1D9K - chains A and B; structure by X-ray diffraction, 3.20 A resolution.

Chain A:
Molecule: T-cell receptor D10 (alpha chain)
Organism: Mus musculus
Sequence (110 residues; numbered 2 to 117; 6 numbers in that range are skipped by the numbering (no residue carries them; nothing is unmodelled there); the number before each row is that of its first residue):
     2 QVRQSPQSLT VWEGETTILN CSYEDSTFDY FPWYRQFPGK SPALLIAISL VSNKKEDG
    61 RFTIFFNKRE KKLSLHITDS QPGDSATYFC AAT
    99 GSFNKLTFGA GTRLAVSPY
Sequence notes: engineered mutation Ser-115 (Cys138 in 5724764)
Cystine bridges: Cys-22/Cys-90

Chain B:
Molecule: T-cell receptor D10 (beta chain)
Organism: Mus musculus
Sequence (112 residues; row label = number of the first residue in the row; note: 5 numbers in that range are skipped by the numbering (no residue carries them; nothing is unmodelled there); a row labelled like 116A-116C holds insertion residues (116A, then the next letters in order)):
     3 AVTQSPRNKV AVTGGKVTLS CNQTNNHNNM YWYRQDTGHG LRLIHYSYGA GSTEKGDIPD
    63 G
    65 YKASRPSQEN FSLILELATP SQTSVYFCAS GGQGR
   104 AEQFFGPGTR LTV
116A-116C LGS
Cystine bridges: Cys-23/Cys-92

Interface between chain A and chain B:
Residue-residue contacts - 38 pairs, chain A then chain B:
  Tyr-31(A) with Arg-99(B)
  Tyr-35(A) with Ala-104(B), hydrogen bond (side chain-backbone); Glu-105(B); Gln-106(B), hydrogen bond (side chain-backbone); Phe-108(B), hydrophobic
  Gln-37(A) with Gln-37(B), hydrogen bond; Phe-91(B)
  Ser-42(A) with Phe-91(B); Phe-108(B); Gly-109(B), hydrogen bond (side chain-backbone)
  Pro-43(A) with Leu-43(B), hydrophobic; Phe-108(B)
  Leu-45(A) with Glu-105(B)
  Phe-89(A) with Gln-37(B); Gly-42(B)
  Phe-101(A) with Gly-96(B); Gln-97(B); Gly-98(B)
  Asn-102(A) with Asn-31(B); Tyr-33(B), hydrogen bond (backbone-side chain); Gly-95(B); Gly-96(B); Gln-97(B); Ala-104(B); Glu-105(B); Gln-106(B)
  Lys-103(A) with Tyr-33(B); Tyr-48(B), hydrogen bond; Ala-104(B); Gln-106(B)
  Leu-104(A) with Ala-104(B); Gln-106(B)
  Phe-106(A) with Tyr-35(B), hydrophobic; Leu-43(B), hydrophobic; Phe-108(B), hydrophobic
  Gly-107(A) with Gly-42(B)
  Ala-108(A) with Gly-40(B); Gly-42(B)
Interface residues without a listed pair, chain A (17 interface residues in all): Gly-40, Lys-41, Thr-93
Interface residues without a listed pair, chain B (23 interface residues in all): Arg-9, His-41, Arg-44, Pro-110

Summary:
Chain A and chain B form an interface of 17 and 23 residues respectively; the contacts include 6 hydrogen
bonds. Among the polar pairs are Tyr-35(A)/Ala-104(B), Tyr-35(A)/Gln-106(B) and Gln-37(A)/Gln-37(B).
Here chain A is T-cell receptor D10 (alpha chain) and chain B is T-cell receptor D10 (beta chain), both from
Mus musculus. Entry 1D9K (Crystal structure of complex between D10 TCR and pmhc I-ak/ca) was determined by
X-ray diffraction.
